6SG9 - chains CA and FL of the 53 polymer chains in the assembly; structure by electron microscopy, 3.10 A resolution.

[Chain CA]
Molecule: 9S rRNA
Source organism: Trypanosoma brucei brucei
Sequence (802 nucleotides; each row starts with the number of its first residue):
     1 UAAAUUAUGG UCAAUUGUUA GUAUUCAUAU UAAUUUUUUU AAAUGUUUUA UCAUUUUAUA
    61 AAGGUUUAUU UUUGAAAGAU UUUUUGUAUA AAAUUUUAGG AAUAGUUAAU AAUAAUUUAU
   121 AAUUUUGAUU AGAUUGUUUU GUUAAUGCUA UUAGAUGGGU GUGGAAAAAU AAAAAAAAUA
   181 AUUAAUAUAU AUCAAUAAUA AAUUAAAUUA AUCUAUUAGU CAGAAAUGGA UGCCAGCCGU
   241 UGCGGUAAUU UCUAUGCUUU UAAAUAUUAU ACAAUUAUCA UAUUAAAUUG UUAAGUGUUG
   301 AUUUAACCAA UAAAAAUAUA AAUAAUUUUU AUUUGUUUUU AAACACCAUU AGGUAUAUGC
   361 AAAUAUAAAA UUAUAGUAAU UAUAAAUUAU AUUAUAUUAU AUUUAUUCAU AUAAUUAAUA
   421 GGAUAAUAUU UGUAGUUUUU GAUACCAUGA UAAGGAUUAU AAAUUGAAAG UGUUAAUAUC
   481 AUAAUCAAAA UUUAUUAUUU AUAUUAAAUA UGUAUGUGUA GAUAAAAUAA GAAAUUAAAA
   541 AGGUAUUGUU GCCCACCAAU UUUUAAAUUA UAUUAUAUUA UAUUUAUUCA UAUAAUUAAU
   601 AGGAUAAUAU UUGUAGUUUU UGAUACCAUG AUAAGGAUUA UAAAUUGAAA GUGUUAAUAU
   661 CAUAAUCAAA AUUUAUUAUU UAUAUUAAAU AUGUAUGUGU AGAUAAAAUA AGAAAUUAAA
   721 AAGGUAUUGU UGCCCACCAA UUUUUAUAAU AAAAAUAACG UGCAGUAAUU AAUAUAUUUA
   781 UAAAAAUAUA UUUUUUUUUU UA
Not modelled in the structure: 1-383, 530-802

[Chain FL]
Name: mt-SAF20
Source organism: Trypanosoma brucei brucei
Amino-acid sequence (353 residues; each row starts with the number of its first residue):
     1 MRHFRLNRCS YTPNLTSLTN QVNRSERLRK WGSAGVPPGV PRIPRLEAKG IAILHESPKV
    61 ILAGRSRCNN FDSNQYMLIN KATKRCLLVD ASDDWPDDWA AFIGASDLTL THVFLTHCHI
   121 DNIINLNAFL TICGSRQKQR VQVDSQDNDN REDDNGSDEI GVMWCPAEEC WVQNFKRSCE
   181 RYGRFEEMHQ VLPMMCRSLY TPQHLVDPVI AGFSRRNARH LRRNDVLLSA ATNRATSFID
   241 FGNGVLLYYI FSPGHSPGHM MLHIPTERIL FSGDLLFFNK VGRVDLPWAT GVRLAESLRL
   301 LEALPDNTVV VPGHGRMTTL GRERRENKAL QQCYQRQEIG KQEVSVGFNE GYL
Not modelled in the structure: 1-9, 140-157, 210-215
Small-molecule neighbours:
  - Zn2+ (ZN), molecule 1: His117, His119, Asp121, Asn122, His255, Asp274, Leu353
  - Zn2+ (ZN), molecule 2: His117, Asp121, Asn122, Asp274, His314, Leu353

[Chain CA / chain FL interface]
Contacting residue pairs (29; chain CA residue first):
  A442(CA) with Glu350(FL), base contact
  C445(CA) with Arg316(FL), phosphate contact
  C446(CA) with Ser66(FL), hydrogen bond to the base; Arg67(FL), base contact; Gly315(FL), base contact; Arg316(FL), salt bridge to the phosphate
  A447(CA) with Lys49(FL), sugar contact; Ala52(FL), phosphate contact; Leu54(FL), base contact; Arg65(FL), base contact; Ser66(FL), base contact; Asn74(FL), base contact; Tyr76(FL), hydrogen bond to the base; Gly315(FL), hydrogen bond to the base; Arg316(FL), base contact; Met317(FL), base contact
  U448(CA) with Lys49(FL), phosphate contact; Ala52(FL), phosphate contact
  G449(CA) with Lys49(FL), phosphate contact; Gly50(FL), hydrogen bond to the phosphate
  A481(CA) with Arg67(FL), base contact; Arg316(FL), salt bridge to the phosphate
  U482(CA) with Phe71(FL), base contact; Asp72(FL), base contact; Lys280(FL), sugar contact; Arg316(FL), salt bridge to the phosphate; Tyr352(FL), sugar contact
  A483(CA) with Lys280(FL), salt bridge to the phosphate; Glu350(FL), base contact
Interface residues without a listed pair, chain FL (21 interface residues in all): Ala48, Gly64, Phe278, Gly351

[Overview]
9 residues of chain CA face 21 of chain FL across their interface, with 4 hydrogen bonds and 4 salt bridges.
Polar contacts include C446(CA)-Ser66(FL), A447(CA)-Tyr76(FL) and A447(CA)-Gly315(FL). Chain FL binds Zn2+.
Chain CA is 9S rRNA and chain FL is mt-SAF20, both from Trypanosoma brucei brucei; the structure, Head domain
of the mt-SSU assemblosome from Trypanosoma brucei, was determined by electron microscopy, deposited together
with 6SGB and 6SGA.
